Entry 6P71 (X-ray diffraction, 2.92 A resolution); this record covers chains C and I of the 9 polymer chains in the assembly.

Chain C:
Protein: DNA-directed RNA polymerase subunit beta
Organism: Thermus thermophilus
Notes: EC 2.7.7.6
UniProt: Q8RQE9 (RPOB_THET8); residues 1-1119 here = UniProt positions 1-1119
Sequence (1119 residues; each row starts with the number of its first residue):
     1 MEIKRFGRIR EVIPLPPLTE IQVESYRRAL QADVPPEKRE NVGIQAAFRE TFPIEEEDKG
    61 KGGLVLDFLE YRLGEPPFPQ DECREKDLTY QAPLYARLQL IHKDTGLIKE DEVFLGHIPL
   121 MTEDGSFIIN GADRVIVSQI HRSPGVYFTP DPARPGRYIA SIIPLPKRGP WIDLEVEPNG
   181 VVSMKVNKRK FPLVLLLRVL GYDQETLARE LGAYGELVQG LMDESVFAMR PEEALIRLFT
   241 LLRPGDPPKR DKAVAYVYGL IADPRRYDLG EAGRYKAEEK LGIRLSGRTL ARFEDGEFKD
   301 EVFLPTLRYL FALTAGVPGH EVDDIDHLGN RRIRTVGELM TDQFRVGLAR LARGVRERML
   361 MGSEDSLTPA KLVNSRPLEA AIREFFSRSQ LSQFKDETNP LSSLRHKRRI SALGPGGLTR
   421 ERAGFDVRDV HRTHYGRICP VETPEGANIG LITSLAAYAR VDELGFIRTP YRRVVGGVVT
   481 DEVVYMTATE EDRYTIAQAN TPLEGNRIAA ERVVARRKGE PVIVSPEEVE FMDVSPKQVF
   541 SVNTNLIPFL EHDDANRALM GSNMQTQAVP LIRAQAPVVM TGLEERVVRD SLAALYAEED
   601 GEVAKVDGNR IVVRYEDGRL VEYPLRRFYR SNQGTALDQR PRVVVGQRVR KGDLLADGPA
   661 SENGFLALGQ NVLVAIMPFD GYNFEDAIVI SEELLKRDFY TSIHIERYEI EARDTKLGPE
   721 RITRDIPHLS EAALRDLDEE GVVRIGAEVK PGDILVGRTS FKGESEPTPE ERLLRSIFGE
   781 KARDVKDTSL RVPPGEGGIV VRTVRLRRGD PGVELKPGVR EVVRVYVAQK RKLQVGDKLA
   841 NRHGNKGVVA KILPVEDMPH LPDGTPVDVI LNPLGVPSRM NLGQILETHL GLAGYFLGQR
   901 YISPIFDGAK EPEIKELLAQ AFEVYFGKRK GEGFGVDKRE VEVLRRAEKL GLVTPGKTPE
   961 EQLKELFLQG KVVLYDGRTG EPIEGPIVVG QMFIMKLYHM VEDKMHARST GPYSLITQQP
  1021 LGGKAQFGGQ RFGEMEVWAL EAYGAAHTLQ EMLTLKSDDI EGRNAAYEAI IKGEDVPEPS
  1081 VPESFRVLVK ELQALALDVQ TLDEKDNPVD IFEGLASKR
Disordered / not traced: 57-63, 1119

Chain I:
Molecule: 4-nt RNA strand
Sequence (4 nucleotides; row label = number of the first residue in the row; numbering starts at 0):
     0 AAUU
Ion coordination: Mg2+: U3 (shared with 3 residues of chain D)

How chain C and chain I interact:
Pairs across the interface (10; chain C residue first):
  Arg-409(C) with A1(I), salt bridge to the phosphate
  Arg-420(C) with A0(I), salt bridge to the phosphate
  Pro-444(C) with A1(I), phosphate contact
  Asn-448(C) with A0(I), hydrogen bond to the phosphate
  Gln-567(C) with U2(I), hydrogen bond to the phosphate
  Lys-838(C) with U2(I), phosphate contact; U3(I), salt bridge to the phosphate
  Lys-846(C) with U3(I), salt bridge to the phosphate
  His-999(C) with A1(I), sugar contact; U2(I), sugar contact
Other interface residues (no listed pair), chain C (9 interface residues in all): Ile-452

In short:
The interface between chain C and chain I involves 9 residues on one side and 4 on the other, with 2 hydrogen
bonds and 4 salt bridges. Among the polar pairs are Asn-448(C)/A0(I), Gln-567(C)/U2(I) and Arg-409(C)/A1(I).
Chain C is DNA-directed RNA polymerase subunit beta (Thermus thermophilus) and chain I is a 4-nt RNA strand;
the structure, X-ray crystal structure of a bacterial reiterative transcription complex of pyrBI promoter, was
determined by X-ray diffraction, deposited together with 6OVR, 6OVY, 6OW3, 6OY5, 6OY6, 6OY7 and 6P70.
